PDB entry 9B7T | electron microscopy, 3.56 A resolution | chains C and H of the 8 polymer chains in the assembly

Chain C:
Molecule: Capsid protein VP1
Source organism: Adeno-associated virus
UniProtKB: Q6JC40 (Q6JC40_9VIRU); numbering as in UniProt (aligned over 1-736)
Sequence (736 residues; each row starts with the number of its first residue):
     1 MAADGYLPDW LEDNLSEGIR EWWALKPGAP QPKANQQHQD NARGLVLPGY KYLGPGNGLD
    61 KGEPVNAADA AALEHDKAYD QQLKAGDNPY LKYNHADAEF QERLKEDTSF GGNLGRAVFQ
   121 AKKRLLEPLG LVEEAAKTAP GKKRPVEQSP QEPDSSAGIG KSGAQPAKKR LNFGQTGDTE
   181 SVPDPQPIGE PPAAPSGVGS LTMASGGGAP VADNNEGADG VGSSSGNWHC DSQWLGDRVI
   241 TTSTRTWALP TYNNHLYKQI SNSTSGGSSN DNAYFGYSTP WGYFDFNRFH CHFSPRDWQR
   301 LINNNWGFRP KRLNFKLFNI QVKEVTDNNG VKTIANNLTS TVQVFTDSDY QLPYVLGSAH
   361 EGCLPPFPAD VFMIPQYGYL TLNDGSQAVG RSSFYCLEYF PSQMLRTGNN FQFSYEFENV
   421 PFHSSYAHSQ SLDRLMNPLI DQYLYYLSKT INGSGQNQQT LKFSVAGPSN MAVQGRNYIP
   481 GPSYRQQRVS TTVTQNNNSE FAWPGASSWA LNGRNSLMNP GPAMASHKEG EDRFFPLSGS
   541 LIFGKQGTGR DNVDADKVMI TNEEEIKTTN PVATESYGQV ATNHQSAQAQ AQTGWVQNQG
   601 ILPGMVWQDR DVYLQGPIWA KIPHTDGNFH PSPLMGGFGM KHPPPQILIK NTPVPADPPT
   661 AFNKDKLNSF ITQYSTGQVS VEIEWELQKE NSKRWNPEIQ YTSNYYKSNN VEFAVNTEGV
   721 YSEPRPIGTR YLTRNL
Not modelled in the structure: 1-220, 655-671

Chain H:
Molecule: Fab3-3 heavy chain
Source organism: Homo sapiens
Sequence (123 residues; row label = number of the first residue in the row):
    20 QVQLQESGPG LVKSSETLSL TCTVSGESIS SSSHYWGWIR QPPGKGLEFL GNVYYLGSTY
    80 YNPSLESRVT ILLDTSKNQF SLKVNSVTVA DTAVYYCARH GAGSYSGLFF DYWGQGARVI
   140 VSS
Disulfides: C41-C116

How chain C and chain H interact:
Contacting residue pairs (37; chain C residue first):
  T491(C) with Y54(H); Y73(H)
  T492(C) with Y54(H), hydrogen bond (backbone-side chain); G126(H); L127(H)
  V493(C) with S123(H); L127(H), hydrophobic
  G530(C) with S77(H)
  E531(C) with S77(H)
  D532(C) with Y73(H); L75(H); S77(H), hydrogen bond (backbone-side chain)
  R533(C) with Y54(H); N71(H), hydrogen bond; Y73(H); S77(H), hydrogen bond; T78(H); Y79(H)
  K545(C) with S50(H), hydrogen bond (side chain-backbone); S51(H); S52(H)
  D554(C) with G122(H)
  D556(C) with S52(H); H53(H), salt bridge; A121(H); G122(H)
  N562(C) with L75(H)
  N704(C) with S49(H); T94(H); S95(H)
  Y705(C) with S95(H)
  Y706(C) with S47(H), hydrogen bond; S95(H); K96(H); N97(H)
  S708(C) with S47(H), hydrogen bond
  P724(C) with S50(H), hydrogen bond (backbone-side chain)
Other interface residues (no listed pair), chain C (19 interface residues in all): T494, A555, I560
Other interface residues (no listed pair), chain H (25 interface residues in all): E46, Y74, S125
From the paper, about this interface:
  - epitope / paratope residues, chain C: D532(C), Y706(C)

Overview:
Chain C and chain H form an interface of 19 and 25 residues respectively; the contacts include 8 hydrogen
bonds and 1 salt bridge. Polar pairs include D556(C)-H53(H), T492(C)-Y54(H) and D532(C)-S77(H). From the
paper: epitope/paratope residues D532(C) and Y706(C).
Here chain C is Capsid protein VP1 (Adeno-associated virus) and chain H is Fab3-3 heavy chain (Homo sapiens).
Entry 9B7T (Fab3-3 in complex with the capsid of Adeno-associated virus type 9) was determined by electron
microscopy (same publication as 9B6N, 9B6O, 9B6Q, 9B6R, 9B6S, 9B6T and 9 further entries).
